2EKQ - chains B and D of the 4 polymer chains in the assembly; structure by X-ray diffraction, 1.80 A resolution.

== Chain B (and D) ==
Protein: 2-deoxy-D-gluconate 3-dehydrogenase
From: Thermus thermophilus
Notes: EC 1.1.1.125; chain D of this document is another copy of the same molecule, construct and numbering; everything in this record applies to it too
UniProtKB: Q53W82 (Q53W82_THET8); numbering as in UniProt (aligned over 1-239)
Chain sequence (239 residues; row label = number of the first residue in the row):
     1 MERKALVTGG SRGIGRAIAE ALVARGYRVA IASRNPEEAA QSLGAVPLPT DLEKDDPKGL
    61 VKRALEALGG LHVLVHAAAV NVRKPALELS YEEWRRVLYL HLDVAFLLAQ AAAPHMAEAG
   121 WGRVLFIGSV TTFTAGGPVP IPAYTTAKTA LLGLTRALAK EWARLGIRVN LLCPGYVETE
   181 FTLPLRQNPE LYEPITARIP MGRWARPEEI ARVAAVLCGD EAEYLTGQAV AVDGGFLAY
Not modelled in the structure: 1 (chain D: 1, 180-189)
From the paper describing this entry:
  - binding site for glycerol: Ser129
  - binding site for sulfate ion: Gly128, Ser129, Tyr144
  - catalytic residues: Ser129, Tyr144, Lys148 (citing earlier work)
  - specificity-determining residues: Ser11, Glu118 (proposed by the authors, not directly observed)

== Interface between chain B and chain D ==
Pairs across the interface - 61 pairs, chain B then chain D:
  Arg156(B) - Ala238(D)
  Lys160(B) - Pro200(D)
  Lys160(B) - Tyr239(D)
  Ala163(B) - Pro200(D)  hydrophobic
  Ala163(B) - Met201(D)
  Arg164(B) - Pro200(D)  hydrogen bond (side chain-backbone)
  Arg164(B) - Met201(D)
  Arg164(B) - Gly202(D)
  Arg168(B) - Met201(D)
  Tyr176(B) - Tyr224(D)
  Ile199(B) - Tyr224(D)
  Pro200(B) - Lys160(D)
  Pro200(B) - Ala163(D)
  Pro200(B) - Arg164(D)  hydrogen bond (backbone-side chain)
  Met201(B) - Ala163(D)
  Met201(B) - Arg164(D)  hydrogen bond (backbone-side chain)
  Met201(B) - Arg168(D)
  Met201(B) - Glu223(D)
  Met201(B) - Tyr224(D)  hydrophobic
  Gly202(B) - Arg164(D)
  Arg203(B) - Glu223(D)  salt bridge
  Arg203(B) - Tyr224(D)  hydrogen bond (backbone-side chain)
  Trp204(B) - Tyr224(D)
  Ala205(B) - Tyr224(D)  hydrogen bond (backbone-side chain)
  Glu209(B) - Glu223(D)
  Arg212(B) - Asp220(D)  hydrogen bond (side chain-backbone)
  Arg212(B) - Glu223(D)
  Val213(B) - Glu221(D)
  Val216(B) - Val216(D)  hydrophobic
  Asp220(B) - Arg212(D)  hydrogen bond (backbone-side chain)
  Glu221(B) - Val213(D)
  Glu223(B) - Met201(D)
  Glu223(B) - Arg203(D)  salt bridge
  Glu223(B) - Glu209(D)
  Glu223(B) - Arg212(D)
  Tyr224(B) - Tyr176(D)
  Tyr224(B) - Ile199(D)
  Tyr224(B) - Met201(D)  hydrophobic
  Tyr224(B) - Arg203(D)  hydrogen bond (side chain-backbone)
  Tyr224(B) - Trp204(D)
  Tyr224(B) - Ala205(D)  hydrogen bond (side chain-backbone)
  Tyr224(B) - Val232(D)
  Tyr224(B) - Asp233(D)  hydrogen bond (backbone-backbone)
  Tyr224(B) - Gly234(D)  hydrogen bond (backbone-backbone)
  Leu225(B) - Ala231(D)
  Thr226(B) - Gly234(D)
  Thr226(B) - Gly235(D)
  Gly227(B) - Ala238(D)
  Gln228(B) - Ala231(D)
  Gln228(B) - Leu237(D)
  Ala231(B) - Leu225(D)
  Ala231(B) - Gln228(D)
  Val232(B) - Tyr224(D)
  Asp233(B) - Tyr224(D)  hydrogen bond (backbone-backbone)
  Gly234(B) - Tyr224(D)  hydrogen bond (backbone-backbone)
  Gly234(B) - Thr226(D)
  Gly235(B) - Thr226(D)
  Leu237(B) - Gln228(D)
  Ala238(B) - Arg156(D)
  Ala238(B) - Gly227(D)
  Tyr239(B) - Lys160(D)
Interface residues without a listed pair, chain B (36 interface residues in all): Ala159, Ile210, Val230
Interface residues without a listed pair, chain D (36 interface residues in all): Ala159, Ile210, Val230

== Overview ==
Chain B and chain D each contribute 36 residues to their interface, with 13 hydrogen bonds and 2 salt bridges.
Polar pairs include Arg203(B)-Glu223(D), Arg164(B)-Pro200(D) and Met201(B)-Arg164(D). From the paper:
catalytic residues Ser129(B), Tyr144(B) and Lys148(B); a binding site for sulfate ion at Gly128(B), Ser129(B)
and Tyr144(B).
Both chains are 2-deoxy-D-gluconate 3-dehydrogenase (Thermus thermophilus). Entry 2EKQ (Structure of TT0495
protein from Thermus thermophilus) was determined by X-ray diffraction (same publication as 4JP2, 4JP3 and
2EKP).
